PDB entry 9ILR | X-ray diffraction, 2.25 A resolution | chains A and B

# Chain A
Name: N-acetyltransferase
From: Shigella sonnei
UniProtKB: A0A200L144 (A0A200L144_SHISO); residue numbers follow UniProt; this construct covers 1-160
Chain sequence (168 residues; each row starts with the number of its first residue):
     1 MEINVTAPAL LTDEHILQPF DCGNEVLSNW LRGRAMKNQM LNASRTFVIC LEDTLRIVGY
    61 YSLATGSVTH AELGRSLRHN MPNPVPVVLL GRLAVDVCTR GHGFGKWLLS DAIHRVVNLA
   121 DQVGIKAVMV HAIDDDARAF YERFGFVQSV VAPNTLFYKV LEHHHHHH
Not modelled in the structure: 74-81, 165-168
Construct notes: engineered mutation R100 (Gln in A0A200L144); expression tag (161-168)
Residues lining bound ligands: acetyl coenzyme A (ACO): C22, L27, L90, G91, R92, L93, A94, V95, T99, R100, G101, H102, G103, F104, G105, K106, H131, A132, I133, D134, D136, A137, A139, F140, Y141, R143, F144

# Chain B
Name: DUF1778 domain-containing protein
From: Shigella sonnei
Chain sequence (42 residues; row label = number of the first residue in the row):
    59 MASQRLFVLD NERYDSFITQ LEAPVQNAEG RERLMAVKPE WK
Not modelled in the structure: 59

# How chain A and chain B interact
Residue-residue contacts (83; chain A residue first):
  N4(A) with K100(B)
  V5(A) with W99(B); K100(B), hydrogen bond (backbone-backbone)
  T6(A) with W99(B); K100(B)
  A7(A) with W99(B), hydrophobic; K100(B), hydrogen bond (backbone-backbone)
  P8(A) with W99(B)
  R34(A) with A60(B); S61(B), hydrogen bond; R63(B)
  N38(A) with R63(B)
  A43(A) with R63(B), hydrogen bond (backbone-side chain)
  S44(A) with R63(B)
  I49(A) with W99(B), hydrophobic
  E52(A) with K100(B)
  A64(A) with R63(B)
  T65(A) with R63(B)
  G66(A) with R63(B)
  S67(A) with R63(B), hydrogen bond (backbone-backbone); L64(B); F65(B), hydrogen bond (backbone-backbone)
  V68(A) with F65(B); L67(B), hydrophobic; Y72(B); F75(B), hydrophobic
  T69(A) with L64(B); F65(B), hydrogen bond (backbone-backbone); V66(B); L67(B), hydrogen bond (backbone-backbone); Y72(B)
  H70(A) with L67(B); Y72(B)
  A71(A) with L67(B), hydrogen bond (backbone-backbone); N69(B)
  P82(A) with Y72(B)
  N83(A) with Y72(B), hydrogen bond (backbone-side chain)
  V85(A) with F75(B), hydrophobic; L79(B), hydrophobic
  L89(A) with Q62(B); R63(B); F65(B), hydrophobic
  R92(A) with S61(B), hydrogen bond
  K106(A) with V95(B)
  W107(A) with V95(B); K96(B); P97(B); E98(B); W99(B), hydrophobic
  L108(A) with W99(B)
  S110(A) with L92(B)
  I113(A) with L92(B), hydrophobic
  H131(A) with F65(B)
  E142(A) with N85(B), hydrogen bond (backbone-side chain)
  R143(A) with G88(B); R91(B), hydrogen bond (backbone-side chain)
  F144(A) with G88(B); L92(B)
  G145(A) with N85(B); G88(B), hydrogen bond (backbone-backbone); R89(B)
  F146(A) with N85(B), hydrogen bond (backbone-side chain)
  V147(A) with Q84(B)
  Q148(A) with Q78(B)
  S149(A) with Q78(B)
  V150(A) with R71(B), hydrogen bond (backbone-side chain); F75(B); Q78(B)
  V151(A) with F65(B), hydrophobic; L67(B), hydrophobic; R71(B), hydrogen bond (backbone-side chain); F75(B), hydrophobic
  F157(A) with Q78(B); L79(B), hydrophobic
  Y158(A) with R89(B); L92(B), hydrophobic; M93(B)
  K159(A) with L79(B); A81(B); V83(B); R89(B), hydrogen bond (backbone-side chain)
  L161(A) with V83(B), hydrophobic; R89(B)
Also at the interface, not in a pair above, chain A (51 interface residues in all): L109, D111, H114, K126, A127, M129, A152
Also at the interface, not in a pair above, chain B (30 interface residues in all): S74

# Overview
The interface between chain A and chain B involves 51 residues on one side and 30 on the other, with 18
hydrogen bonds. Polar contacts include R34(A)-S61(B), A43(A)-R63(B) and N83(A)-Y72(B). Bound to chain A:
acetyl coenzyme A.
Here chain A is N-acetyltransferase and chain B is DUF1778 domain-containing protein, both from Shigella
sonnei. Entry 9ILR (The structure of the GmvT-GmvA-AcCoA ternary complex) was determined by X-ray diffraction,
deposited together with 9ILS.
